PDB entry 8JP5 | electron microscopy, 2.59 A resolution | chains A and F of the 8 polymer chains in the assembly

== Chain A (and F) ==
Name: Protein ERGIC-53
From: Homo sapiens
Notes: chain F of this document is another copy of the same molecule, construct and numbering; everything in this record applies to it too
Reference sequence: P49257 (LMAN1_HUMAN); numbering as in UniProt (aligned over 1-510)
Chain sequence (522 residues; numbered 1 to 522; the number before each row is that of its first residue):
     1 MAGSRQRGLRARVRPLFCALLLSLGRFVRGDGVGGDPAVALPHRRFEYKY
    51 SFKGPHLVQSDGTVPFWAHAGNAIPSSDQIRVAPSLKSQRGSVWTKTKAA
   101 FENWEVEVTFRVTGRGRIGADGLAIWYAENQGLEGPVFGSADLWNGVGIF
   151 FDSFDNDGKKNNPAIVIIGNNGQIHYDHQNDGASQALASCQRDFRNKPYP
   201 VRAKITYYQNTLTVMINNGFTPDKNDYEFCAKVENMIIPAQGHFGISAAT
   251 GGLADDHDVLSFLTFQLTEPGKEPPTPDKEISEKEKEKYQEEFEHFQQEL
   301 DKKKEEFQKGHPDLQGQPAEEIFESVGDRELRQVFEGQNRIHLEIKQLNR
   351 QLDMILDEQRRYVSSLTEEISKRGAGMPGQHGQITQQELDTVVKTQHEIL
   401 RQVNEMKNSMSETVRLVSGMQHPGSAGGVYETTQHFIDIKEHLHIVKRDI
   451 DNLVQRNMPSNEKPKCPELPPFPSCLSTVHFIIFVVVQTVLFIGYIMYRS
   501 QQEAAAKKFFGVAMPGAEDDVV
Not modelled in the structure: 1-41, 368-522 (chain F: 1-41, 313-323, 366-522)
Sequence notes: expression tag (511-522)
Cystine bridges: C190-C230
Metal / ion sites: Ca2+ site 1: D152, F154, N156, D181; Ca2+ site 2: D155, D157, N161, N162, D181
UniProt features mapped onto this chain:
  - region: R499 to F510 (Mediates interaction with RAB3GAP1, RAB3GAP2 and UBXN6)
  - motif: F509, F510 (ER export motif)
  - binding site (a carbohydrate): S88, D121, N156, H178, G251 to L253
  - binding site (Ca(2+)): D152, F154, N156, D181
  - site: Q501 (Required for ER export)
  - modified residue: S425 (Phosphoserine)
  - natural variant: W67 (W67S: In F5F8D1)
From the paper describing this entry:
  - self-association interface (contacts with another copy of this molecule); pairs are residue here / residue on that copy: Q191-E228
  - conformationally variable residues (domain motion): Q191

== Chain A / chain F interface ==
Contacting residue pairs - 34 pairs, chain A then chain F:
  D328(A) with V326(F); G327(F)
  L331(A) with G327(F); E330(F); L331(F)
  R332(A) with E330(F)
  F335(A) with E330(F); Q333(F); V334(F), hydrophobic
  Q338(A) with V334(F), hydrogen bond (side chain-backbone); G337(F); Q338(F)
  H342(A) with G337(F); R340(F), hydrogen bond; I341(F); E344(F), salt bridge
  I345(A) with I341(F), hydrophobic; E344(F)
  K346(A) with E344(F), salt bridge
  L348(A) with L348(F), hydrophobic
  N349(A) with Q347(F); L348(F)
  L352(A) with L348(F), hydrophobic; Q351(F); L352(F)
  D353(A) with Q351(F)
  I355(A) with I355(F)
  L356(A) with I355(F), hydrophobic; E358(F)
  Q359(A) with E358(F), hydrogen bond; Q359(F)
  R360(A) with E358(F), salt bridge
  L366(A) with Y362(F)
  T367(A) with Y362(F)
Other interface residues (no listed pair), chain A (21 interface residues in all): V334, I341, V363
Other interface residues (no listed pair), chain F (22 interface residues in all): I345, M354, S365

== Overview ==
Chain A and chain F form an interface of 21 and 22 residues respectively, with 3 hydrogen bonds and 3 salt
bridges. Polar contacts include H342(A)-E344(F), K346(A)-E344(F) and R360(A)-E358(F). UniProt lists 7
carbohydrate-binding residues and 4 Ca2+-binding residues on chain A. From the paper: conformational
variability at Q191(A); a self-association interface involving Q191(A).
Both chains are Protein ERGIC-53 (Homo sapiens). Entry 8JP5 (Cryo-EM structures of the head region of
full-length ERGIC-53 with MCFD2 (form B)) was determined by electron microscopy, deposited together with 8JP4,
8JP6, 8JP7, 8JP8, 8JP9 and 8JPG.
